4QZ0 - chains V and W of the 28 polymer chains in the assembly; structure by X-ray diffraction, 3.00 A resolution.

# Chain V
Molecule: Proteasome subunit beta type-2
From: Saccharomyces cerevisiae
Notes: EC 3.4.25.1
Reference sequence: P25043 (PSB2_YEAST); residues 1-232 here correspond to UniProt positions 30-261 (UniProt number = residue number + 29)
Amino-acid sequence (232 residues; each row starts with the number of its first residue):
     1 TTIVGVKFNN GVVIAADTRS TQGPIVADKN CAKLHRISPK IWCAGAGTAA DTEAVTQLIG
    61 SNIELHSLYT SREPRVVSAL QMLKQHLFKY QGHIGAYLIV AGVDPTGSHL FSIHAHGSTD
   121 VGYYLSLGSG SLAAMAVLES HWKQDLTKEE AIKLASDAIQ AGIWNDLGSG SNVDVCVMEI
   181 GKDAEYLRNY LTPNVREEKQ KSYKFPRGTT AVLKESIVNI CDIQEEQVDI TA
Unresolved in the structure: 223-232
Covalently attached groups: compound 04C linked to T1
Bound ions: Mg2+: I163, D166, S169 (shared with 1 residue of chain L)
Small-molecule neighbours:
  - 04C (1,2,4-trideoxy-4-methyl-2-{[N-(morpholin-4-ylacetyl)-L-alanyl-O-methyl-L-tyrosyl]amino}-1-phenyl-D-xylitol), molecule 1: R19, S20, T21, Q22, C31, K33, H35, G45, A46, G47, T48, A49, T52, E53, S129, G168
  - 04C, molecule 2: H114, H116, S118
Swiss-Prot annotation at these positions:
  - active site: T1 (Nucleophile)

# Chain W
Molecule: Proteasome subunit beta type-3
From: Saccharomyces cerevisiae
Notes: EC 3.4.25.1
Reference sequence: P25451 (PSB3_YEAST); residues 0-204 here correspond to UniProt positions 1-205 (UniProt number = residue number + 1)
Amino-acid sequence (205 residues; numbered 0 to 204; the number before each row is that of its first residue; numbering starts at 0):
     0 MSDPSSINGG IVVAMTGKDC VAIACDLRLG SQSLGVSNKF EKIFHYGHVF LGITGLATDV
    60 TTLNEMFRYK TNLYKLKEER AIEPETFTQL VSSSLYERRF GPYFVGPVVA GINSKSGKPF
   120 IAGFDLIGCI DEAKDFIVSG TASDQLFGMC ESLYEPNLEP EDLFETISQA LLNAADRDAL
   180 SGWGAVVYII KKDEVVKRYL KMRQD
Unresolved in the structure: 0
Bound ions: Mg2+: D204 (shared with 3 residues of chain K)
Small-molecule neighbours: 04C (1,2,4-trideoxy-4-methyl-2-{[N-(morpholin-4-ylacetyl)-L-alanyl-O-methyl-L-tyrosyl]amino}-1-phenyl-D-xylitol): D124, L125, C128
Swiss-Prot annotation at these positions:
  - modified residue: S30 (Phosphoserine)
  - cross-link: K69 (Glycyl lysine isopeptide (Lys-Gly) (interchain with G-Cter in ubiquitin))

# Chain V / chain W interface
Contacting residue pairs - 63 pairs, chain V then chain W:
  I25(V) - D143(W)
  I25(V) - F146(W)  hydrophobic
  A27(V) - D130(W)
  D28(V) - D130(W)
  D28(V) - E131(W)
  K29(V) - E150(W)  salt bridge
  A49(V) - C128(W)  hydrophobic
  A50(V) - Y95(W)
  A50(V) - I126(W)  hydrophobic
  A50(V) - C128(W)  hydrophobic
  D51(V) - Y95(W)  hydrogen bond
  D51(V) - R98(W)  salt bridge
  E53(V) - C128(W)
  E53(V) - I129(W)
  A54(V) - Y95(W)
  Y90(V) - F99(W)  hydrophobic
  H93(V) - R98(W)  hydrogen bond (backbone-side chain)
  H93(V) - F99(W)
  R196(V) - E150(W)  hydrogen bond (side chain-backbone)
  K199(V) - E150(W)
  K199(V) - S151(W)
  K199(V) - Y153(W)  hydrogen bond (side chain-backbone)
  S202(V) - E154(W)  hydrogen bond
  Y203(V) - S151(W)
  Y203(V) - L152(W)  hydrophobic
  Y203(V) - E154(W)
  K204(V) - E154(W)  hydrogen bond (backbone-side chain)
  K204(V) - D161(W)
  F205(V) - L152(W)  hydrophobic
  F205(V) - Q168(W)
  R207(V) - E158(W)
  R207(V) - E160(W)
  R207(V) - D161(W)  salt bridge
  G208(V) - E164(W)  hydrogen bond (backbone-side chain)
  T209(V) - E164(W)  hydrogen bond (backbone-side chain)
  T210(V) - E164(W)  hydrogen bond (backbone-side chain)
  T210(V) - S167(W)
  T210(V) - Q168(W)  hydrogen bond
  T210(V) - L199(W)
  A211(V) - L199(W)
  A211(V) - K200(W)  hydrogen bond (backbone-backbone)
  V212(V) - F163(W)  hydrophobic
  V212(V) - Y198(W)
  L213(V) - Y198(W)  hydrogen bond (backbone-backbone)
  L213(V) - L199(W)
  L213(V) - K200(W)
  K214(V) - K196(W)
  K214(V) - R197(W)
  K214(V) - Y198(W)  hydrogen bond (backbone-backbone)
  E215(V) - K196(W)
  E215(V) - R197(W)  salt bridge
  S216(V) - V194(W)
  S216(V) - V195(W)
  S216(V) - K196(W)  hydrogen bond (backbone-backbone)
  I217(V) - V194(W)
  V218(V) - H44(W)
  V218(V) - Y187(W)  hydrophobic
  V218(V) - V194(W)  hydrogen bond (backbone-backbone)
  V218(V) - K196(W)
  N219(V) - H44(W)
  I220(V) - G46(W)
  I220(V) - V194(W)  hydrophobic
  D222(V) - K74(W)  salt bridge
Interface residues without a listed pair, chain V (37 interface residues in all): Q22, V26, T48, I94, P206
Interface residues without a listed pair, chain W (40 interface residues in all): H47, F49, D124, L157, T165, L171, E193

# Summary
Chain V and chain W form an interface of 37 and 40 residues respectively, with 15 hydrogen bonds and 5 salt
bridges. Polar contacts include K29(V)-E150(W), D51(V)-R98(W) and R207(V)-D161(W). Bound to chain V: compound
04C. Bound to chain W: compound 04C.
Here chain V is Proteasome subunit beta type-2 and chain W is Proteasome subunit beta type-3, both from
Saccharomyces cerevisiae. Entry 4QZ0 (yCP beta5-M45V mutant in complex with the epoxyketone inhibitor ONX
0914) was determined by X-ray diffraction (same publication as 4QUX, 4QUY, 4QV0, 4QV1, 4QV3, 4QV4 and 42
further entries).
